Entry 8E6W (electron microscopy, 4.27 A resolution (low resolution: residue-level contacts below are approximate; hydrogen-bond / salt-bridge calls are withheld)); this record covers chains 8 and a of the 7 polymer chains in the assembly.

== Chain 8 ==
Molecule: lambda-tR1 rut RNA
Sequence (60 nucleotides; numbered 0 to 59; the number before each row is that of its first residue; numbering starts at 0):
     0 UAACCCCGCU CUUACACAUU CCAGCCCUGA AAAAGGGCAU CAAAUUAAAC CACACCUAUG
Not modelled in the structure: 0, 59

== Chain a ==
Protein: Transcription termination factor Rho
Source organism: Escherichia coli
Notes: EC 3.6.4.-
UniProt: A0A0A0GPI6 (A0A0A0GPI6_ECOLX); residues 1-419 here correspond to UniProt positions 25-443 (UniProt number = residue number + 24)
Sequence (419 residues; numbered 1 to 419; the number before each row is that of its first residue):
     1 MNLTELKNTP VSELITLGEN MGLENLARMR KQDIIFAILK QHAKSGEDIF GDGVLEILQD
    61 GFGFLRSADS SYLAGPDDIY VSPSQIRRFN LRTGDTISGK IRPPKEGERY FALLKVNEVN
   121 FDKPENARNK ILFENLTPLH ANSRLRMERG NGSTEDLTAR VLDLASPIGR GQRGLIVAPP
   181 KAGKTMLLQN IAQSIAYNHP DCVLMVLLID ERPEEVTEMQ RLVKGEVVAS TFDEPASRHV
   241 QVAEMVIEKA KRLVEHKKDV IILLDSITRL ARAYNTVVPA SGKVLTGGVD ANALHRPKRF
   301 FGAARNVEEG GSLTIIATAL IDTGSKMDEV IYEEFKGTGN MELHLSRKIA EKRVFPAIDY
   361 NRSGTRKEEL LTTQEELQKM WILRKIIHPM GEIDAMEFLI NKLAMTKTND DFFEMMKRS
Not modelled in the structure: 418-419
Ion coordination: beryllium trifluoride ion: Lys-184 (together with ADP)
Ligand contacts:
  - ADP / beryllium trifluoride: Thr-158, Pro-179, Pro-180, Lys-181, Ala-182, Gly-183, Lys-184, Thr-185, Met-186, Leu-320, Phe-355
  - ADP / beryllium trifluoride: Gly-337, Thr-365, Arg-366, Lys-367

== How chain 8 and chain a interact ==
Contacting residue pairs (21; chain 8 residue first):
  C10(8) / Arg-87(a)
  U11(8) / Arg-87(a)
  U11(8) / Arg-88(a)
  U12(8) / Arg-88(a)
  U12(8) / Leu-114(a)
  A13(8) / Ser-82(a)
  A13(8) / Gln-85(a)
  A13(8) / Ala-112(a)
  A13(8) / Leu-113(a)
  A13(8) / Leu-114(a)
  C14(8) / Arg-102(a)
  C14(8) / Glu-108(a)
  C14(8) / Ala-112(a)
  A15(8) / Tyr-80(a)
  A15(8) / Glu-108(a)
  A15(8) / Tyr-110(a)
  C16(8) / Phe-64(a)
  C16(8) / Gly-107(a)
  C16(8) / Tyr-110(a)
  A17(8) / Arg-109(a)
  U18(8) / Arg-109(a)
Also at the interface, not in a pair above, chain a (17 interface residues in all): Phe-62, Ser-84, Lys-115

== Overview ==
9 residues of chain 8 and 17 residues of chain a are in contact. Bound to chain a: ADP / beryllium
trifluoride.
Chain 8 is lambda-tR1 rut RNA and chain a is Transcription termination factor Rho (Escherichia coli); the
structure, Escherichia coli Rho-dependent transcription pre-termination complex containing 18 nt long RNA
spacer, lambda-tR1 rut RNA, Mg-ADP-BeF3 ..., was determined by electron microscopy together with 8E3F, 8E3H,
8E5K, 8E5L, 8E5O, 8E5P and 3 further entries from the same study.
